Entry 9BC3 (X-ray diffraction, 2.52 A resolution); this record covers chains A and C.

# Chain A
Molecule: Protein-glutamine gamma-glutamyltransferase 2
Source organism: Homo sapiens
Notes: EC 2.3.2.13, 3.4.-.-, 3.5.1.44, 2.3.1.-
Reference sequence: P21980 (TGM2_HUMAN); residue numbers follow UniProt; this construct covers 1-687
Chain sequence (687 residues; numbered 1 to 687; the number before each row is that of its first residue):
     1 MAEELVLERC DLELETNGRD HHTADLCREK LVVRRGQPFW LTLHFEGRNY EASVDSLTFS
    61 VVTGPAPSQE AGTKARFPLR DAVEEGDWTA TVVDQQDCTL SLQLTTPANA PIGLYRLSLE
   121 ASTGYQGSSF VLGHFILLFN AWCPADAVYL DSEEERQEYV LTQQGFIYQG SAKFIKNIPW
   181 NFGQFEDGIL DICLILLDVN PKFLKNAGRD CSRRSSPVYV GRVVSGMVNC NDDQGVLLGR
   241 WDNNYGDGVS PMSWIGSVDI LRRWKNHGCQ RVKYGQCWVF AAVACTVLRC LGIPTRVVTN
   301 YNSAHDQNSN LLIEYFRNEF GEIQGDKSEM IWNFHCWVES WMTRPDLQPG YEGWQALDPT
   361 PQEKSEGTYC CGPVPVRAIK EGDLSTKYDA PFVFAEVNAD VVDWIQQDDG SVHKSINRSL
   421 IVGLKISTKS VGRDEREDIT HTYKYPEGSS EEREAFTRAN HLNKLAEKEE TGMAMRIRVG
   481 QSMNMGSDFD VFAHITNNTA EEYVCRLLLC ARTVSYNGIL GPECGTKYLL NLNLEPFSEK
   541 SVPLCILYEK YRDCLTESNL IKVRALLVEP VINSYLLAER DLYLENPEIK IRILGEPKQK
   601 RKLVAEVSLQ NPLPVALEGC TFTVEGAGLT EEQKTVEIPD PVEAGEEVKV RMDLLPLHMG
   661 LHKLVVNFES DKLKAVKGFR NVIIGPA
Not modelled in the structure: 81-86, 318-327, 448-687
Curated features (UniProtKB/Swiss-Prot):
  - active site: C277, H335, D358
  - binding site (Ca(2+)): N398, D400, E437, E447, E452, E539
  - binding site (GTP): R476 to M483, R580 to Y583
  - site: Y516 (Important for catalytic activity)
  - modified residue: A2 (N-acetylalanine), S60 (Phosphoserine), K468 (N6-acetyllysine)
  - cross-link: Q633 (Isoglutamyl lysine isopeptide (Gln-Lys) (interchain with K-?))
  - natural variant: M330 (M330R: In patients with early-onset diabetes type 2; uncertain significance), I331 (I331N: In patients with early-onset diabetes type 2; uncertain significance), G660 (G660V: In a colorectal cancer sample)
  - mutagenesis: S171 (S171E: Abolishes GTP-binding and transglutaminase activities. Does not have cytotoxic activity when overexpressed), W180 (W180F: Abolished isopeptidase activity and reduced transamidase activity; W180L: Abolished isopeptidase and transamidase activities), V224 (V224G: Displays lower Ca(2+)-binding affinity and reduced transglutaminase activity), C230 (C230A: Does not affect the protein-glutamine deamidase activity), W241 (W241F/L: Abolished isopeptidase and transamidase activities), C277 (C277S: Abolished protein-glutamine gamma-glutamyltransferase activity without affecting alpha-1 adrenergic receptor signaling. Abolished isopeptidase activity; C277V: Dominant negative mutant ...), W278 (W278F: In TG2-T; strongly reduced isopeptidase activity without affecting the transamidase activity; W278L: Abolished isopeptidase and transamidase activities), W332 (W332F: In TG2-I; strongly reduced transamidase activity without affecting the isopeptidase activity; W332L: Abolished isopeptidase and transamidase activities), F334 (F334L: Abolished isopeptidase and transamidase activities), W337 (W337F: Reduced isopeptidase and transamidase activities; W337L: Abolished isopeptidase and transamidase activities), C370 (C370A: Impaired substrate recognition for the protein-glutamine deamidase activity), C371 (C371A: Impaired substrate recognition for the protein-glutamine deamidase activity), 4 further mutagenesis entries in UniProt

# Chain C
Molecule: HB-225 (gluten peptidomimetic TG2 inhibitor)
Chain sequence (7 residues; each row starts with the number of its first residue):
     1 XPXLPFX
Modified residues: ACE (acetyl group) at position 1; A1ALE ((2S)-2-amino-7-(dimethylamino)-7-oxoheptanoic acid) at position 3; NH2 (amino group) at position 7

# How chain A and chain C interact
Residue-residue contacts - 28 pairs, chain A then chain C:
  Q169(A) - ACE_1(C)
  K176(A) - ACE_1(C)  hydrogen bond (side chain-backbone)
  W241(A) - A1ALE_3(C)
  M252(A) - ACE_1(C)
  M252(A) - P2(C)  hydrophobic
  Q276(A) - P2(C)
  Q276(A) - A1ALE_3(C)  hydrogen bond (side chain-backbone)
  C277(A) - A1ALE_3(C)  covalent bond
  W278(A) - ACE_1(C)
  W278(A) - A1ALE_3(C)
  N302(A) - F6(C)
  M330(A) - P5(C)  hydrophobic
  I331(A) - P5(C)
  I331(A) - F6(C)  hydrogen bond (backbone-backbone)
  W332(A) - A1ALE_3(C)
  W332(A) - L4(C)
  W332(A) - P5(C)
  W332(A) - F6(C)
  N333(A) - P2(C)  hydrogen bond (side chain-backbone)
  N333(A) - A1ALE_3(C)
  N333(A) - L4(C)  hydrogen bond (side chain-backbone)
  N333(A) - F6(C)
  F334(A) - P2(C)
  F334(A) - A1ALE_3(C)
  H335(A) - A1ALE_3(C)
  T360(A) - A1ALE_3(C)
  Q362(A) - A1ALE_3(C)
  L420(A) - F6(C)  hydrophobic
Interface residues without a listed pair, chain A (19 interface residues in all): Y315, P361

# In short
The interface between chain A and chain C involves 19 residues on one side and 6 on the other, with 1 covalent
bond and 5 hydrogen bonds. Polar pairs include K176(A)-ACE_1(C), Q276(A)-A1ALE_3(C) and N333(A)-P2(C).
Here chain A is Protein-glutamine gamma-glutamyltransferase 2 (Homo sapiens) and chain C is HB-225 (gluten
peptidomimetic TG2 inhibitor). Entry 9BC3 (Transglutaminase 2 - Alternate state) was determined by X-ray
diffraction together with 9BC2 and 9BC4 from the same study.
